2AHK - chains A and B; structure by X-ray diffraction, 1.71 A resolution.

== Chain A ==
Molecule: Tyrosinase
Organism: Streptomyces castaneoglobisporus
Notes: EC 1.14.18.1
UniProtKB: Q83WS2 (Q83WS2_9ACTO); numbering as in UniProt (aligned over 1-273)
Chain sequence (281 residues; numbered 1 to 281; the number before each row is that of its first residue):
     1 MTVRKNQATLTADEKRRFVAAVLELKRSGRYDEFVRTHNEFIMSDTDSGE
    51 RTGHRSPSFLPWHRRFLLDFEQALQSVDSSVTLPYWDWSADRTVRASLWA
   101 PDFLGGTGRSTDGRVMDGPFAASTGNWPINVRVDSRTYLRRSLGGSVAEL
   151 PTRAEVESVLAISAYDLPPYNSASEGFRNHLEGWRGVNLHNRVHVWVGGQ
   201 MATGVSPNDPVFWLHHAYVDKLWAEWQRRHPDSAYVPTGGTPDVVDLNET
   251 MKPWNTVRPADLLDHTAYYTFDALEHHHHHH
Unresolved in the structure: 1, 275-281
Metal / ion sites: Cu ion site 1: H38, H54, H63; Cu ion site 2: H190, H194, H216

== Chain B ==
Molecule: Caddie protein ORF378
Organism: Streptomyces castaneoglobisporus
UniProtKB: Q83WS1 (Q83WS1_9ACTO); residues 1-126 here = UniProt positions 1-126
Chain sequence (134 residues; row label = number of the first residue in the row):
     1 MPEITRRRALTAAAAVAATASAAVTLAAPAASAAGHHEPAAPESFDEVYK
    51 GRRIQGRPARGAAHHHEHGGGYEVFVDGVQLHVMRNADGSWISVVSHYDP
   101 VPTPRAAARAAVDELQGAPLLPFPANLEHHHHHH
Unresolved in the structure: 1-39, 60-70, 123-134
Metal / ion sites: Cu ion: H82, M84, H97

== Interface between chain A and chain B ==
Contacting residue pairs - 49 pairs, chain A then chain B:
  H38(A) - Y98(B)
  N39(A) - V94(B)
  I42(A) - M84(B)
  I42(A) - H97(B)  hydrogen bond (backbone-side chain)
  I42(A) - Y98(B)
  M43(A) - H82(B)
  M43(A) - M84(B)
  D45(A) - M84(B)
  T46(A) - M84(B)
  D47(A) - N86(B)
  D47(A) - A87(B)  hydrogen bond (side chain-backbone)
  R55(A) - M84(B)
  R55(A) - N86(B)  hydrogen bond
  R55(A) - I92(B)
  T111(A) - Q116(B)
  D112(A) - Q116(B)
  V133(A) - V94(B)  hydrophobic
  V133(A) - V95(B)  hydrophobic
  V133(A) - L120(B)
  V133(A) - L121(B)  hydrogen bond (backbone-backbone)
  D134(A) - L115(B)
  D134(A) - P119(B)
  D134(A) - L121(B)
  S135(A) - A118(B)
  S135(A) - P119(B)  hydrogen bond (backbone-backbone)
  R136(A) - E114(B)  salt bridge
  R136(A) - L115(B)  hydrogen bond (side chain-backbone)
  R136(A) - Q116(B)
  R136(A) - A118(B)
  R140(A) - E114(B)  salt bridge
  N171(A) - A87(B)
  S172(A) - A87(B)
  A173(A) - A87(B)  hydrophobic
  W184(A) - H97(B)
  W184(A) - P100(B)
  R185(A) - D88(B)  salt bridge
  N191(A) - Y98(B)
  H194(A) - Y98(B)
  V195(A) - Y98(B)
  V195(A) - D99(B)
  M201(A) - Y98(B)
  A202(A) - S96(B)
  A202(A) - H97(B)  hydrogen bond (backbone-backbone)
  A202(A) - Y98(B)
  T203(A) - V94(B)
  T203(A) - V95(B)
  T203(A) - Y98(B)
  G204(A) - V94(B)  hydrogen bond (backbone-backbone)
  S206(A) - Y98(B)  hydrogen bond
Other interface residues (no listed pair), chain A (33 interface residues in all): S110, G113, R132, H190, G199
Other interface residues (no listed pair), chain B (21 interface residues in all): R85

== Overview ==
33 residues of chain A face 21 of chain B across their interface; the contacts include 9 hydrogen bonds and 3
salt bridges. Polar pairs include R136(A)-E114(B), R140(A)-E114(B) and R185(A)-D88(B). H38(A), H54(A) and
H63(A) form the Cu ion site 1.
Chain A is Tyrosinase and chain B is Caddie protein ORF378, both from Streptomyces castaneoglobisporus; the
structure, Crystal structure of the met-form of the copper-bound Streptomyces castaneoglobisporus tyrosinase
in complex with a caddie ..., was determined by X-ray diffraction, deposited together with 1WX2, 1WX4, 1WX5,
1WXC, 2AHL and 2ZMX.
